3MDI - chains A and C of the 3 polymer chains in the assembly; structure by X-ray diffraction, 2.07 A resolution.

[Chain A]
Molecule: Cleavage and polyadenylation specificity factor subunit 5
Organism: Homo sapiens
Reference sequence: O43809 (CPSF5_HUMAN); residues 1-227 here = UniProt positions 1-227
Chain sequence (227 residues; numbered 1 to 227; the number before each row is that of its first residue):
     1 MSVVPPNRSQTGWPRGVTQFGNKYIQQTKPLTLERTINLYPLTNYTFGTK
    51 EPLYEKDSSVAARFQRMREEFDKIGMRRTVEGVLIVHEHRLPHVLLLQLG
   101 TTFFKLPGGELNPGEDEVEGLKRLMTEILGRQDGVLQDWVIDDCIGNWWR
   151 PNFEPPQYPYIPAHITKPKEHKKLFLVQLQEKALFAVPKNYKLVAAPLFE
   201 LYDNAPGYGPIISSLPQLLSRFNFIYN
Unresolved in the structure: 1-28
Reported in the primary citation:
  - binding site for the 6-nt RNA strand (chain C): Glu-55, Asp-57, Arg-63, Leu-99, Thr-102, Phe-103, Phe-104, Tyr-208, Gly-209
  - binding site for glycerol: Glu-81, Leu-106
  - conformationally variable residues (side-chain flip): Arg-63
  - mutagenesis - E55A, R63S, E81A, F103A, F103W: decreased binding to RNA

[Chain C]
Molecule: 6-nt RNA strand
Sequence (6 nucleotides; row label = number of the first residue in the row):
     1 UGUAAA

[How chain A and chain C interact]
Pairs across the interface (24; chain A residue first):
  Glu-55(A) / G2(C)  hydrogen bond to the base
  Ser-58(A) / U3(C)  base contact
  Ser-59(A) / U3(C)  base contact
  Val-60(A) / U3(C)  base contact
  Arg-63(A) / G2(C)  hydrogen bond to the base
  Arg-63(A) / U3(C)  hydrogen bond to the base
  Leu-99(A) / G2(C)  base contact
  Leu-99(A) / A6(C)  base contact
  Gly-100(A) / A5(C)  phosphate contact
  Gly-100(A) / A6(C)  base contact
  Thr-101(A) / A5(C)  hydrogen bond to the phosphate
  Thr-102(A) / U1(C)  hydrogen bond to the sugar
  Thr-102(A) / G2(C)  sugar contact
  Phe-103(A) / U1(C)  base contact
  Phe-103(A) / G2(C)  stacking on the base
  Phe-103(A) / A6(C)  base contact
  Phe-104(A) / U1(C)  hydrogen bond to the base
  Asn-190(A) / A6(C)  sugar contact
  Lys-192(A) / A6(C)  salt bridge to the phosphate
  Ala-205(A) / U1(C)  sugar contact
  Pro-206(A) / U1(C)  sugar contact
  Gly-207(A) / U1(C)  sugar contact
  Tyr-208(A) / U1(C)  base contact
  Gly-209(A) / U1(C)  hydrogen bond to the sugar
Also at the interface, not in a pair above, chain A (19 interface residues in all): Ile-212

[Overview]
19 residues of chain A face 5 of chain C across their interface; the contacts include 7 hydrogen bonds, 1 salt
bridge and 1 aromatic stacking contact. Polar pairs include Glu-55(A)/G2(C), Arg-63(A)/G2(C) and
Arg-63(A)/U3(C). The paper reports a binding site for the 6-nt RNA strand (chain C) at Glu-55(A), Asp-57(A)
and Arg-63(A) among others; E55A, R63S and E81A of chain A, among others, reduce binding to RNA; 5
substitutions were tested in all.
Chain A is Cleavage and polyadenylation specificity factor subunit 5 (Homo sapiens) and chain C is a 6-nt RNA
strand; the structure, Crystal Structure of the 25kDa Subunit of Human Cleavage factor Im in complex with RNA
UGUAAA, was determined by X-ray diffraction (same publication as 3MDG).
